7U75 - chains A and P of the 3 polymer chains in the assembly; structure by X-ray diffraction, 1.55 A resolution.

Chain A:
Name: DNA polymerase eta
Source organism: Homo sapiens
Notes: EC 2.7.7.7
Reference sequence: Q9Y253 (POLH_HUMAN); residues 1-432 here = UniProt positions 1-432
Amino-acid sequence (435 residues; numbered -2 to 432; the number before each row is that of its first residue; numbers below 1 keep their minus sign (Gly-2 is residue -2)):
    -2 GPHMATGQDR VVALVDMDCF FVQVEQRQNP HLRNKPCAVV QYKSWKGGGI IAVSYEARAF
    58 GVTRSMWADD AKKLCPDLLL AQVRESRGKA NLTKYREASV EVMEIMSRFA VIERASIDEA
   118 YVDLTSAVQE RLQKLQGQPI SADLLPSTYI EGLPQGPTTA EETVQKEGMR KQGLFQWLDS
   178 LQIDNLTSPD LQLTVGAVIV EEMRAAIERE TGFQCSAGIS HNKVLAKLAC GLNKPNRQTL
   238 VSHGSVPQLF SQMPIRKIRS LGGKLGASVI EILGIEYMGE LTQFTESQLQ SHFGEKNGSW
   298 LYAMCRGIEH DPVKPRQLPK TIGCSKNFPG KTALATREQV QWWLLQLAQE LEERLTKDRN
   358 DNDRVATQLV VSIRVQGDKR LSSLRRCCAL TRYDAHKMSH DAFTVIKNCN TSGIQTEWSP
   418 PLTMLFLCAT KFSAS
Not modelled in the structure: 155-159
Differences from the reference sequence: expression tag (-2 to 0)
Swiss-Prot annotation at these positions:
  - binding site (Mg(2+)): Asp13, Met14, Asp115, Glu116
  - binding site (Mn(2+)): Asp13, Met14, Asp115, Glu116
  - binding site (a 2'-deoxyribonucleoside 5'-triphosphate): Arg61
  - natural variant: Val37 (deletion: In XPV), Leu75 (deletion: In XPV), Arg93 (R93P: In XPV), Arg111 (R111H: In XPV), Thr122 (T122P: In XPV), Gly153 (G153D: In a breast cancer sample), Thr191 (T191P: In XPV), Gly263 (G263V: In XPV), Val266 (V266D: In XPV), Gly295 (G295R: In XPV), Arg361 (R361S: In XPV)
  - mutagenesis: Tyr52 (Y52A/F: Reduces DNA polymerase activity; Y52E: Reduces DNA polymerase activity. Increases fidelity of replication and reduces translesion bypass), Arg61 (R61A: Reduces enzymatic activity by two-thirds), Ser62 (S62G: Increased DNA polymerase activity and translesion bypass compared to wild-type), Ala68 (A68S/V: Severe reduction in thymine dimer translesion bypass), Asn324 to Pro326 (Reduces binding to chromatin and to monoubiquitinated PCNA. Abolishes binding to monoubiquitinated PCNA; when associated with 705-E--H-713 Del)
Ion coordination: Mn2+ site 1: Asp13, Asp115, Glu116 (together with 2'-deoxyguanosine-5'-triphosphate) (shared with DT8(P) of chain P); Mn2+ site 2: Asp13, Met14, Asp115 (together with 2'-deoxyguanosine-5'-triphosphate)
Small-molecule neighbours: 2'-deoxyguanosine-5'-triphosphate (DGT): Asp13, Met14, Asp15, Cys16, Phe17, Phe18, Gln38, Ile48, Ala49, Tyr52, Arg55, Arg61, Leu89, Ile114, Asp115, Glu116, Lys231

Chain P:
Molecule: 8-nt DNA strand
Sequence (8 nucleotides; row label = number of the first residue in the row):
     1 AGCGTCAT
Ion coordination: Mn2+: DT8 (together with 2'-deoxyguanosine-5'-triphosphate) (shared with Asp13(A), Asp115(A), Glu116(A) of chain A)

Interface between chain A and chain P:
Residue-residue contacts (22; chain A residue first):
  Ser113(A) with DT8(P), phosphate contact
  Asp115(A) with DT8(P), phosphate contact
  Glu116(A) with DT8(P), phosphate contact
  Lys224(A) with DT8(P), salt bridge to the phosphate
  Ile255(A) with DA7(P), phosphate contact
  Arg256(A) with DA7(P), phosphate contact
  Ser257(A) with DC6(P), phosphate contact; DA7(P), hydrogen bond to the phosphate
  Leu258(A) with DA7(P), hydrogen bond to the phosphate
  Gly259(A) with DA7(P), hydrogen bond to the phosphate
  Gly260(A) with DC6(P), phosphate contact; DA7(P), phosphate contact
  Lys261(A) with DT5(P), salt bridge to the phosphate; DC6(P), hydrogen bond to the phosphate
  Leu262(A) with DC6(P), hydrogen bond to the phosphate
  Arg377(A) with DG4(P), salt bridge to the phosphate
  Leu381(A) with DC3(P), phosphate contact
  Arg382(A) with DG2(P), sugar contact; DC3(P), hydrogen bond to the phosphate; DG4(P), hydrogen bond to the base
  Arg383(A) with DG2(P), phosphate contact
  Cys384(A) with DG2(P), hydrogen bond to the phosphate
Other interface residues (no listed pair), chain A (19 interface residues in all): Arg61, Ser379
Other interface residues (no listed pair), chain P (8 interface residues in all): DA1

In short:
19 residues of chain A and 8 residues of chain P are in contact, with 8 hydrogen bonds and 3 salt bridges.
Polar pairs include Arg382(A)-DG4(P), Ser257(A)-DA7(P) and Leu258(A)-DA7(P). Chain A binds
2'-deoxyguanosine-5'-triphosphate.
Here chain A is DNA polymerase eta (Homo sapiens) and chain P is an 8-nt DNA strand. Entry 7U75 (Human DNA
polymerase eta-DNA ternary mismatch complex:reaction with 0.5 mM Mn2+ for 1800s then with 10 ...) was
determined by X-ray diffraction together with 7U72, 7U73, 7U74, 7U76, 7U77, 7U78 and 26 further entries from
the same study.
